PDB entry 8V9K | electron microscopy, 3.10 A resolution | chains a and i of the 59 polymer chains in the assembly

# Chain a
Molecule: 16S Ribosomal RNA
From: Mycolicibacterium smegmatis MC2 155
Sequence (1528 nucleotides; numbered 1 to 1528; the number before each row is that of its first residue):
     1 UUUUUGUUUG GAGAGUUUGA UCCUGGCUCA GGACGAACGC UGGCGGCGUG CUUAACACAU
    61 GCAAGUCGAA CGGAAAGGCC CUUUCGGGGG UACUCGAGUG GCGAACGGGU GAGUAACACG
   121 UGGGUGAUCU GCCCUGCACU UUGGGAUAAG CCUGGGAAAC UGGGUCUAAU ACCGAAUACA
   181 CCCUGCUGGU CGCAUGGCCU GGUAGGGGAA AGCUUUUGCG GUGUGGGAUG GGCCCGCGGC
   241 CUAUCAGCUU GUUGGUGGGG UGAUGGCCUA CCAAGGCGAC GACGGGUAGC CGGCCUGAGA
   301 GGGUGACCGG CCACACUGGG ACUGAGAUAC GGCCCAGACU CCUACGGGAG GCAGCAGUGG
   361 GGAAUAUUGC ACAAUGGGCG CAAGCCUGAU GCAGCGACGC CGCGUGAGGG AUGACGGCCU
   421 UCGGGUUGUA AACCUCUUUC AGCACAGACG AAGCGCAAGU GACGGUAUGU GCAGAAGAAG
   481 GACCGGCCAA CUACGUGCCA GCAGCCGCGG UAAUACGUAG GGUCCGAGCG UUGUCCGGAA
   541 UUACUGGGCG UAAAGAGCUC GUAGGUGGUU UGUCGCGUUG UUCGUGAAAA CUCACAGCUU
   601 AACUGUGGGC GUGCGGGCGA UACGGGCAGA CUAGAGUACU GCAGGGGAGA CUGGAAUUCC
   661 UGGUGUAGCG GUGGAAUGCG CAGAUAUCAG GAGGAACACC GGUGGCGAAG GCGGGUCUCU
   721 GGGCAGUAAC UGACGCUGAG GAGCGAAAGC GUGGGGAGCG AACAGGAUUA GAUACCCUGG
   781 UAGUCCACGC CGUAAACGGU GGGUACUAGG UGUGGGUUUC CUUCCUUGGG AUCCGUGCCG
   841 UAGCUAACGC AUUAAGUACC CCGCCUGGGG AGUACGGCCG CAAGGCUAAA ACUCAAAGGA
   901 AUUGACGGGG GCCCGCACAA GCGGCGGAGC AUGUGGAUUA AUUCGAUGCA ACGCGAAGAA
   961 CCUUACCUGG GUUUGACAUG CACAGGACGC CGGCAGAGAU GUCGGUUCCC UUGUGGCCUG
  1021 UGUGCAGGUG GUGCAUGGCU GUCGUCAGCU CGUGUCGUGA GAUGUUGGGU UAAGUCCCGC
  1081 AACGAGCGCA ACCCUUGUCU CAUGUUGCCA GCACGUUAUG GUGGGGACUC GUGAGAGACU
  1141 GCCGGGGUCA ACUCGGAGGA AGGUGGGGAU GACGUCAAGU CAUCAUGCCC CUUAUGUCCA
  1201 GGGCUUCACA CAUGCUACAA UGGCCGGUAC AAAGGGCUGC GAUGCCGUGA GGUGGAGCGA
  1261 AUCCUUUCAA AGCCGGUCUC AGUUCGGAUC GGGGUCUGCA ACUCGACCCC GUGAAGUCGG
  1321 AGUCGCUAGU AAUCGCAGAU CAGCAACGCU GCGGUGAAUA CGUUCCCGGG CCUUGUACAC
  1381 ACCGCCCGUC ACGUCAUGAA AGUCGGUAAC ACCCGAAGCC GGUGGCCUAA CCCUUGUGGA
  1441 GGGAGCCGUC GAAGGUGGGA UCGGCGAUUG GGACGAAGUC GUAACAAGGU AGCCGUACCG
  1501 GAAGGUGCGG CUGGAUCACC UCCUUUCU
Not modelled in the structure: 1-6, 1518-1528

# Chain i
Name: 30S ribosomal protein S9
From: Mycolicibacterium smegmatis MC2 155
UniProt: A0QSP9 (RS9_MYCS2); numbering as in UniProt (aligned over 1-150)
Sequence (150 residues; each row starts with the number of its first residue):
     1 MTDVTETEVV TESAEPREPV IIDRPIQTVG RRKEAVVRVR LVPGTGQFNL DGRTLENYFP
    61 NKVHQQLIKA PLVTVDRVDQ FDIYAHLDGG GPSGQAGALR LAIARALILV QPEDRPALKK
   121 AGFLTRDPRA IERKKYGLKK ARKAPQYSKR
Not modelled in the structure: 1-24

# How chain a and chain i interact
Residue-residue contacts (91; chain a residue first):
  G948(a) with Lys149(i), hydrogen bond to the sugar; Arg150(i), sugar contact
  C949(a) with Tyr147(i), hydrogen bond to the sugar
  A950(a) with Tyr147(i), phosphate contact
  C952(a) with Ser148(i), hydrogen bond to the base; Arg150(i), base contact
  G1097(a) with Arg126(i), hydrogen bond to the phosphate; Pro128(i), sugar contact
  U1098(a) with Arg31(i), salt bridge to the phosphate; Arg105(i), phosphate contact; Arg126(i), salt bridge to the phosphate
  C1099(a) with Arg31(i), salt bridge to the phosphate; Arg105(i), salt bridge to the phosphate
  A1110(a) with Arg40(i), hydrogen bond to the phosphate
  G1111(a) with Arg40(i), salt bridge to the phosphate
  A1127(a) with Gln27(i), sugar contact
  C1128(a) with Gln27(i), sugar contact; Val29(i), sugar contact; Arg38(i), base contact
  U1129(a) with Val29(i), phosphate contact; Arg31(i), hydrogen bond to the phosphate; Val36(i), sugar contact; Arg38(i), hydrogen bond to the sugar
  C1130(a) with Arg31(i), salt bridge to the phosphate
  A1157(a) with Lys120(i), salt bridge to the phosphate
  G1158(a) with Lys119(i), salt bridge to the phosphate; Lys120(i), salt bridge to the phosphate
  G1159(a) with Arg115(i), salt bridge to the phosphate; Lys119(i), phosphate contact
  A1160(a) with Arg115(i), salt bridge to the phosphate; Thr125(i), phosphate contact; Arg126(i), sugar contact
  A1161(a) with Thr125(i), hydrogen bond to the phosphate
  G1165(a) with Pro128(i), base contact
  G1168(a) with Lys135(i), salt bridge to the phosphate
  A1169(a) with Tyr136(i), hydrogen bond to the phosphate
  U1213(a) with Gln146(i), phosphate contact
  G1214(a) with Gln146(i), hydrogen bond to the phosphate
  A1229(a) with Arg53(i), sugar contact
  C1230(a) with Asp88(i), phosphate contact; Gly90(i), sugar contact; Pro92(i), base contact; Gln95(i), hydrogen bond to the sugar
  A1231(a) with Glu34(i), hydrogen bond to the sugar; Asp88(i), phosphate contact; Gly89(i), phosphate contact; Gly90(i), sugar contact
  A1232(a) with Glu34(i), sugar contact
  C1324(a) with Gln146(i), sugar contact; Tyr147(i), phosphate contact
  G1325(a) with Ala144(i), phosphate contact; Tyr147(i), phosphate contact
  C1326(a) with Arg142(i), sugar contact
  U1327(a) with Arg142(i), salt bridge to the phosphate
  A1328(a) with Arg142(i), salt bridge to the phosphate
  G1329(a) with Arg32(i), hydrogen bond to the base; Lys33(i), hydrogen bond to the base; Arg129(i), hydrogen bond to the base; Ala130(i), sugar contact; Ile131(i), sugar contact
  U1330(a) with Glu132(i), hydrogen bond to the phosphate; Arg142(i), phosphate contact
  A1331(a) with Lys140(i), salt bridge to the phosphate; Ala141(i), phosphate contact; Arg142(i), hydrogen bond to the phosphate; Lys143(i), phosphate contact
  A1332(a) with Lys140(i), salt bridge to the phosphate; Lys143(i), salt bridge to the phosphate
  G1348(a) with Lys139(i), phosphate contact
  C1349(a) with Lys139(i), salt bridge to the phosphate
  U1350(a) with Lys134(i), salt bridge to the phosphate; Tyr136(i), phosphate contact; Gly137(i), hydrogen bond to the phosphate; Leu138(i), phosphate contact
  G1351(a) with Arg133(i), salt bridge to the phosphate; Lys134(i), salt bridge to the phosphate; Tyr136(i), phosphate contact
  C1352(a) with Arg133(i), phosphate contact; Lys134(i), hydrogen bond to the phosphate
  G1353(a) with Glu34(i), phosphate contact; Ile131(i), phosphate contact
  G1354(a) with Lys33(i), phosphate contact; Glu34(i), phosphate contact; Gly91(i), phosphate contact
  U1355(a) with Lys33(i), salt bridge to the phosphate; Gly91(i), phosphate contact; Pro92(i), phosphate contact; Ser93(i), hydrogen bond to the phosphate; Gly94(i), hydrogen bond to the phosphate
  G1356(a) with Lys33(i), base contact; Ser93(i), phosphate contact
Other interface residues (no listed pair), chain a (50 interface residues in all): G924, C925, G1167, A1212, U1333
Other interface residues (no listed pair), chain i (49 interface residues in all): Tyr58, Leu124, Pro145

# Summary
50 residues of chain a face 49 of chain i across their interface, with 21 hydrogen bonds and 22 salt bridges.
Polar pairs include C952(a)-Ser148(i), G1329(a)-Arg32(i) and G1329(a)-Lys33(i).
Chain a is 16S Ribosomal RNA and chain i is 30S ribosomal protein S9, both from Mycolicibacterium smegmatis
MC2 155; the structure, Cryo-EM structure of the Mycobacterium smegmatis 70S ribosome in complex with
hibernation factor Rv2629 (Balon) (Structure ..., was determined by electron microscopy together with 8V9J and
8V9L from the same study.
